Entry 6SGH (X-ray diffraction, 3.00 A resolution); this record covers chain A.

== Chain A ==
Name: Serine/threonine-protein kinase Nek2
Organism: Homo sapiens
Notes: EC 2.7.11.1
UniProt: P51955 (NEK2_HUMAN), isoform P51955-3; numbering as in UniProt (aligned over 1-271)
Sequence (279 residues; row label = number of the first residue in the row):
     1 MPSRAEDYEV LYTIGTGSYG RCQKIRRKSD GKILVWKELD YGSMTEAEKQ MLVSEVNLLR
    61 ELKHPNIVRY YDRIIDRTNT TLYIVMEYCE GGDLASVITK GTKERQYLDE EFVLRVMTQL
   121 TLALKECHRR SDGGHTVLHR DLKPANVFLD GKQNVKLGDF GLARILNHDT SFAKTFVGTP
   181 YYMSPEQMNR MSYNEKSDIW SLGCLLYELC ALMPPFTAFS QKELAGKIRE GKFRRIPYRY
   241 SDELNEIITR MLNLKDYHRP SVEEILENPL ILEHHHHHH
Not modelled in the structure: 1-2, 17-19, 130-141, 160-180, 190-192
Covalent attachments: 2-[4-[(6-ethenyl-9H-purin-2-yl)amino]phenyl]ethanamide (LCW) linked to C22
Construct notes: expression tag (272-279)
Small-molecule neighbours: LCW (2-[4-[(6-ethenyl-9H-purin-2-yl)amino]phenyl]ethanamide): I14, V35, K37, V68, M86, E87, Y88, C89, G92, D93, S96, F148
Curated features (UniProtKB/Swiss-Prot):
  - active site: D141 (Proton acceptor)
  - binding site (ATP): I14 to C22, K37
  - modified residue: T170 (Phosphothreonine), S171 (Phosphoserine), T175 (Phosphothreonine), T179 (Phosphothreonine), S184 (Phosphoserine), S241 (Phosphoserine)
  - mutagenesis: K37 (K37R: Loss of kinase activity and of ability to activate NEK11. Loss of phosphorylation of CCDC102B), D141 (D141A: Loss of autophosphorylation), T170 (T170A: No effect on kinase activity; T170E: Kinase activity increased by two fold), S171 (S171A: No effect on kinase activity; S171D: Kinase activity increased by two fold), T175 (T175A: Kinase activity decreased by two fold; T175E: Kinase activity increased by two fold), T179 (T179A: Loss of kinase activity; T179E: Loss of kinase activity), S241 (S241A: Loss of kinase activity; S241D: Loss of kinase activity)
Reported in the primary citation:
  - binding site for LCW: C22, D93
  - mutagenesis - C22A (Kd 3.5 uM): decreased binding to 23

== Overview ==
Covalently linked compound LCW: at C22. From UniProt: active-site residue D141, 10 ATP-binding residues and 7
mutagenesis sites. The paper reports a binding site for LCW at C22 and D93; C22A reduces binding to 23.
Chain A is Serine/threonine-protein kinase Nek2 (Homo sapiens); the structure, Nek2 kinase covalently bound to
2-arylamino-6-ethynylpurine inhibitor 66, was determined by X-ray diffraction, deposited together with 6SGD,
6SGI and 6SGK.
